Entry 1P3F (X-ray diffraction, 2.90 A resolution); this record covers chains J and F of the 10 polymer chains in the assembly.

Chain J:
Molecule: Palindromic 146bp Human Alpha-Satellite DNA fragment
Organism: Homo sapiens
Sequence (146 nucleotides; numbered 147 to 292; the number before each row is that of its first residue):
   147 ATCAATATCCACCTGCAGATTCTACCAAAAGTGTATTTGGAAACTGCTCC
   197 ATCAAAAGGCATGTTCAGCGGAATTCCGCTGAACATGCCTTTTGATGGAG
   247 CAGTTTCCAAATACACTTTTGGTAGAATCTGCAGGTGGATATTGAT

Chain F:
Protein: Histone H4
Organism: Xenopus laevis
Reference sequence: P62799 (H4_XENLA); residues 201-302 here correspond to UniProt positions 1-102 (UniProt number = residue number - 200)
Sequence (102 residues; row label = number of the first residue in the row):
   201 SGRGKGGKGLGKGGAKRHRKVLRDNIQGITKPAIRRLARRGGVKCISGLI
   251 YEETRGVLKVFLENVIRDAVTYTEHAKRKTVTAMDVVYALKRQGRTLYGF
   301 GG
Not modelled in the structure: 201-220
Construct notes: conflict Cys245 (Arg46 in P62799)

Interface between chain J and chain F:
Residue-residue contacts - 5 pairs, chain J then chain F:
  DA207(J) - Thr230(F)  phosphate contact
  DA207(J) - Pro232(F)  phosphate contact
  DA207(J) - Arg236(F)  salt bridge to the phosphate
  DT208(J) - Thr230(F)  phosphate contact
  DT208(J) - Pro232(F)  phosphate contact
Also at the interface, not in a pair above, chain J (4 interface residues in all): DC196, DG216
Also at the interface, not in a pair above, chain F (6 interface residues in all): Lys231, Cys245, Thr280

Summary:
The interface between chain J and chain F involves 4 residues on one side and 6 on the other, with 1 salt
bridge. The salt-bridged pair is DA207(J)-Arg236(F).
Here chain J is Palindromic 146bp Human Alpha-Satellite DNA fragment (Homo sapiens) and chain F is Histone H4
(Xenopus laevis). Entry 1P3F (Crystallographic Studies of Nucleosome Core Particles containing Histone 'Sin'
Mutants) was determined by X-ray diffraction (same publication as 1P34, 1P3A, 1P3B, 1P3G, 1P3I, 1P3K and 4
further entries).
